PDB entry 2X5S | X-ray diffraction, 2.35 A resolution | chains A and B

Chain A (and B):
Protein: Mannose-1-phosphate guanylyltransferase
From: Thermotoga maritima
Notes: EC 2.7.7.13; chain B of this document is another copy of the same molecule, construct and numbering; everything in this record applies to it too
UniProt: Q9X0C3 (Q9X0C3_THEMA); residues 1-336 here = UniProt positions 1-336
Amino-acid sequence (336 residues; numbered 1 to 336; the number before each row is that of its first residue):
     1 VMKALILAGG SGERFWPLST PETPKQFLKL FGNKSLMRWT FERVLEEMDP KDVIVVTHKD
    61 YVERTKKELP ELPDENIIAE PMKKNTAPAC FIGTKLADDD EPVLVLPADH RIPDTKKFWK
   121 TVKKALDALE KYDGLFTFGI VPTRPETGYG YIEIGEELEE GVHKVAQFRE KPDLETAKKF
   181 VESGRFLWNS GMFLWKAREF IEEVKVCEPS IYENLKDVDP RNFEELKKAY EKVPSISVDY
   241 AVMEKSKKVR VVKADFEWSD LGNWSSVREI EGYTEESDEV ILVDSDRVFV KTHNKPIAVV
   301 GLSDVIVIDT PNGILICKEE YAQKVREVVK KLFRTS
Not modelled in the structure: 334-336
Sequence notes: engineered mutation Val-1 (Met in Q9X0C3), Leu-261 (Val in Q9X0C3)
From the paper describing this entry:
  - catalytic residues: Lys-171 (proposed by the authors, not directly observed)
  - specificity-determining residues: Asn-189, Asp-239 (proposed by the authors, not directly observed)

Chain A / chain B interface:
Residue-residue contacts (70; chain A residue first):
  Trp-16(A) with Ala-298(B), hydrophobic
  Glu-276(A) with Lys-331(B), salt bridge
  Ile-281(A) with Lys-331(B)
  Leu-282(A) with Lys-331(B), hydrogen bond (backbone-side chain)
  Val-283(A) with Glu-327(B)
  Asp-284(A) with Tyr-321(B); Lys-324(B), salt bridge
  Lys-295(A) with Asp-309(B), salt bridge; Thr-310(B), hydrogen bond (side chain-backbone); Pro-311(B); Gly-313(B); Ile-314(B)
  Pro-296(A) with Asn-312(B); Gly-313(B); Ile-314(B), hydrogen bond (backbone-backbone)
  Ile-297(A) with Ile-314(B)
  Ala-298(A) with Trp-16(B), hydrophobic; Ile-314(B), hydrogen bond (backbone-backbone); Leu-315(B); Ile-316(B), hydrogen bond (backbone-backbone); Val-328(B), hydrophobic
  Val-299(A) with Ile-316(B)
  Val-300(A) with Leu-315(B), hydrophobic; Ile-316(B), hydrogen bond (backbone-backbone); Cys-317(B); Lys-318(B), hydrogen bond (backbone-backbone); Tyr-321(B); Val-328(B), hydrophobic
  Gly-301(A) with Lys-318(B); Tyr-321(B)
  Leu-302(A) with Val-305(B), hydrophobic; Ile-316(B), hydrophobic; Lys-318(B)
  Val-305(A) with Leu-302(B), hydrophobic
  Val-307(A) with Ile-316(B), hydrophobic
  Asp-309(A) with Lys-295(B), salt bridge; Ile-314(B)
  Thr-310(A) with Lys-295(B), hydrogen bond (backbone-side chain)
  Pro-311(A) with Lys-295(B)
  Asn-312(A) with Pro-296(B)
  Gly-313(A) with Pro-296(B)
  Ile-314(A) with Pro-296(B), hydrogen bond (backbone-backbone); Ile-297(B); Ala-298(B), hydrogen bond (backbone-backbone); Asp-309(B); Ile-314(B), hydrophobic
  Leu-315(A) with Ala-298(B)
  Ile-316(A) with Ile-297(B), hydrophobic; Ala-298(B), hydrogen bond (backbone-backbone); Val-299(B); Val-300(B), hydrogen bond (backbone-backbone); Leu-302(B), hydrophobic; Ile-316(B), hydrophobic
  Cys-317(A) with Val-300(B)
  Lys-318(A) with Val-300(B), hydrogen bond (backbone-backbone); Gly-301(B)
  Tyr-321(A) with Asp-284(B); Val-300(B), hydrophobic; Gly-301(B)
  Lys-324(A) with Asp-284(B), salt bridge; Val-300(B)
  Glu-327(A) with Val-283(B)
  Val-328(A) with Ile-281(B), hydrophobic; Val-283(B), hydrophobic; Ala-298(B), hydrophobic; Val-300(B), hydrophobic
  Lys-331(A) with Glu-276(B), salt bridge; Ile-281(B); Leu-282(B), hydrogen bond (side chain-backbone)
  Leu-332(A) with Ile-281(B), hydrophobic
Other interface residues (no listed pair), chain A (34 interface residues in all): Asp-278, His-293
Other interface residues (no listed pair), chain B (34 interface residues in all): Asp-278, His-293, Val-307, Leu-332

Overview:
The chain A/chain B interface involves 34 residues from each chain, with 14 hydrogen bonds and 6 salt bridges.
Among the polar pairs are Glu-276(A)/Lys-331(B), Asp-284(A)/Lys-324(B) and Lys-295(A)/Asp-309(B). The paper
reports the catalytic residue Lys-171(A); specificity determinants Asn-189(A) and Asp-239(A).
Both chains are Mannose-1-phosphate guanylyltransferase (Thermotoga maritima). Entry 2X5S (Crystal structure
of T. maritima GDP-mannose pyrophosphorylase in apo state) was determined by X-ray diffraction together with
2X5Z from the same study.
